1LM8 - chains C and V of the 4 polymer chains in the assembly; structure by X-ray diffraction, 1.85 A resolution.

Chain C:
Molecule: Elongin C
Organism: Homo sapiens
UniProtKB: Q15369 (ELOC_HUMAN); numbering as in UniProt (aligned over 17-112)
Amino-acid sequence (96 residues; row label = number of the first residue in the row):
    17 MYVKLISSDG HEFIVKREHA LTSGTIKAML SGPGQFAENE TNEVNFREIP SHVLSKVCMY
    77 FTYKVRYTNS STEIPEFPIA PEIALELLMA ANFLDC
Not modelled in the structure: 50-57

Chain V:
Molecule: Von Hippel-Lindau disease tumor suppressor
Organism: Homo sapiens
UniProtKB: P40337 (VHL_HUMAN); residues 54-213 here = UniProt positions 54-213
Amino-acid sequence (160 residues; numbered 54 to 213; the number before each row is that of its first residue):
    54 MEAGRPRPVL RSVNSREPSQ VIFCNRSPRV VLPVWLNFDG EPQPYPTLPP GTGRRIHSYR
   114 GHLWLFRDAG THDGLLVNQT ELFVPSLNVD GQPIFANITL PVYTLKERCL QVVRSLVKPE
   174 NYRRLDIVRS LYEDLEDHPN VQKDLERLTQ ERIAHQRMGD
Not modelled in the structure: 54-59, 210-213
Curated features (UniProtKB/Swiss-Prot):
  - region: Thr157 to Val166 (Interaction with Elongin BC complex)

How chain C and chain V interact:
Residue-residue contacts (36):
  Tyr76(C) - Tyr156(V)  hydrogen bond (side chain-backbone)
  Tyr76(C) - Thr157(V)
  Tyr76(C) - Leu158(V)  hydrogen bond (side chain-backbone)
  Tyr83(C) - Val155(V)
  Thr84(C) - Val155(V)
  Ser86(C) - Gln132(V)  hydrogen bond (backbone-side chain)
  Ser87(C) - Gln132(V)
  Glu89(C) - Arg79(V)
  Ile90(C) - Leu153(V)
  Ile90(C) - Val155(V)  hydrophobic
  Pro91(C) - Leu153(V)
  Glu92(C) - Pro81(V)
  Glu92(C) - Arg82(V)  salt bridge
  Glu92(C) - Leu153(V)
  Glu92(C) - Arg161(V)  salt bridge
  Phe93(C) - Leu158(V)  hydrophobic
  Phe93(C) - Arg161(V)  hydrogen bond (backbone-side chain)
  Ile95(C) - Arg161(V)
  Ile95(C) - Cys162(V)  hydrophobic
  Pro97(C) - Leu169(V)  hydrophobic
  Ala100(C) - Val165(V)  hydrophobic
  Leu101(C) - Val166(V)  hydrophobic
  Leu101(C) - Leu178(V)  hydrophobic
  Leu103(C) - Cys162(V)  hydrophobic
  Leu104(C) - Lys159(V)
  Leu104(C) - Cys162(V)
  Leu104(C) - Leu163(V)  hydrophobic
  Leu104(C) - Leu184(V)  hydrophobic
  Met105(C) - Asp179(V)
  Ala107(C) - Leu158(V)  hydrophobic
  Ala107(C) - Lys159(V)
  Asn108(C) - Lys159(V)  hydrogen bond
  Asn108(C) - Leu184(V)
  Cys112(C) - Thr157(V)
  Cys112(C) - Leu158(V)  hydrogen bond (backbone-backbone)
  Cys112(C) - Lys159(V)  hydrogen bond (backbone-backbone)
Also at the interface, not in a pair above, chain C (23 interface residues in all): Val73, Tyr79, Lys80
Also at the interface, not in a pair above, chain V (25 interface residues in all): Ser80, Pro154, Gln164, Ile180, Val181, Ser183

Overview:
The interface between chain C and chain V involves 23 residues on one side and 25 on the other; the contacts
include 7 hydrogen bonds and 2 salt bridges. Polar pairs include Glu92(C)-Arg82(V), Glu92(C)-Arg161(V) and
Tyr76(C)-Tyr156(V).
Here chain C is Elongin C and chain V is Von Hippel-Lindau disease tumor suppressor, both from Homo sapiens.
Entry 1LM8 (Structure of a HIF-1a-pVHL-ElonginB-ElonginC Complex) was determined by X-ray diffraction.
